Entry 2K42 (solution NMR); this record covers chains A and B.

Chain A:
Name: Wiskott-Aldrich syndrome protein
Source organism: Homo sapiens
Notes: fragment: CRIB domain
UniProt: P42768 (WASP_HUMAN); residues 4-72 here correspond to UniProt positions 242-310 (UniProt number = residue number + 238)
Amino-acid sequence (72 residues; each row starts with the number of its first residue):
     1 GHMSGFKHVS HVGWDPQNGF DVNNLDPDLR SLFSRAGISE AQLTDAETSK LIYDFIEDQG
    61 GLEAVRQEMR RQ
Construct notes: expression tag (1-3)
Swiss-Prot annotation at these positions:
  - modified residue: Tyr53 (Phosphotyrosine)

Chain B:
Name: Espfu
Source organism: Escherichia coli O157:H7
UniProt: Q8X2D5 (Q8X2D5_ECO57); residues 76-108 here correspond to UniProt positions 268-300 (UniProt number = residue number + 192)
Amino-acid sequence (36 residues; row label = number of the first residue in the row):
    73 GHMLPDVAQR LMQHLAEHGI QPARNMAEHI PPAPNW
Construct notes: expression tag (73-75)

Chain A / chain B interface:
Pairs across the interface (49; chain A residue first):
  Leu32(A) with Asp78(B); Val79(B); Ala80(B); Leu83(B)
  Phe33(A) with Leu83(B)
  Arg35(A) with Leu76(B); Asp78(B); Ala80(B); Met84(B)
  Ala36(A) with Ala80(B); Leu83(B); Met84(B)
  Ile38(A) with Leu83(B); Leu87(B)
  Ser39(A) with Ala95(B)
  Ala41(A) with His101(B)
  Gln42(A) with Ile92(B); Gln93(B); Pro94(B); Ala95(B)
  Thr44(A) with His101(B)
  Asp45(A) with Ala99(B); Glu100(B); His101(B)
  Ala46(A) with Glu100(B)
  Glu47(A) with Gly91(B)
  Thr48(A) with Leu87(B); Ile92(B); Gln93(B)
  Leu51(A) with His86(B); His90(B); Ile92(B)
  Ile52(A) with Leu87(B)
  Asp54(A) with His86(B)
  Phe55(A) with Val79(B); Arg82(B); Leu83(B); His86(B)
  Gln59(A) with Arg82(B)
  Val65(A) with Val79(B)
  Glu68(A) with Asp78(B); Val79(B); Arg82(B)
  Met69(A) with Asp78(B); Val79(B)
  Arg71(A) with Arg82(B)
  Gln72(A) with Pro77(B); Asp78(B); Arg82(B)
Other interface residues (no listed pair), chain A (25 interface residues in all): Gln17, Gly37
Other interface residues (no listed pair), chain B (20 interface residues in all): Gln81

Overview:
25 residues of chain A and 20 residues of chain B are in contact.
Here chain A is Wiskott-Aldrich syndrome protein (Homo sapiens) and chain B is Espfu (Escherichia coli
O157:H7). Entry 2K42 (Solution Structure of the GTPase Binding Domain of WASP in Complex with EspFU, an EHEC
Effector) was determined by solution NMR.
